Entry 9GE5 (electron microscopy, 3.35 A resolution); this record covers chains L and Q of the 18 polymer chains in the assembly.

Chain L:
Molecule: Hexasomal DNA strand 2
Sequence (113 nucleotides; each row starts with the number of its first residue; numbers below 1 keep their minus sign (DC-72 is residue -72)):
   -72 CGCTCAATTG GTCGTAGACA GCTCTAGCAC CGCTTAAACG CACGTACGCG CTGTCCCCCG
   -12 CGTTTTAACC GCCAAGGGGA TTACTCCCTA GTCTCCAGGC ACGTGTCAGA TAT

Chain Q:
Molecule: Histone H3.1
Source organism: Homo sapiens
UniProtKB: P68431 (H31_HUMAN); residues 42-135 here correspond to UniProt positions 43-136 (UniProt number = residue number + 1)
Chain sequence (94 residues; numbered 42 to 135; the number before each row is that of its first residue):
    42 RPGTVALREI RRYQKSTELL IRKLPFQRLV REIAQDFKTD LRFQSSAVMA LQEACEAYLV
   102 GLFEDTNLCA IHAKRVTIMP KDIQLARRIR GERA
Swiss-Prot annotation at these positions:
  - modified residue: Lys56 (N6,N6,N6-trimethyllysine), Ser57 (Phosphoserine), Lys64 (N6-(2-hydroxyisobutyryl)lysine), Lys79 (N6,N6,N6-trimethyllysine), Thr80 (Phosphothreonine), Ser86 (Phosphoserine), Thr107 (Phosphothreonine), Lys115 (N6-acetyllysine), Lys122 (N6-(2-hydroxyisobutyryl)lysine)

How chain L and chain Q interact:
Residue-residue contacts (14):
  DG-23(L) - Phe84(Q)  sugar contact
  DG-23(L) - Gln85(Q)  phosphate contact
  DG-23(L) - Ser86(Q)  hydrogen bond to the phosphate
  DC-22(L) - Arg72(Q)  salt bridge to the phosphate
  DC-22(L) - Arg83(Q)  phosphate contact
  DC-22(L) - Phe84(Q)  hydrogen bond to the phosphate
  DC-14(L) - Arg63(Q)  salt bridge to the phosphate
  DC-4(L) - Val117(Q)  phosphate contact
  DC-4(L) - Thr118(Q)  hydrogen bond to the phosphate
  DC-3(L) - Arg116(Q)  phosphate contact
  DC-3(L) - Val117(Q)  hydrogen bond to the phosphate
  DC-3(L) - Thr118(Q)  hydrogen bond to the phosphate
  DC-3(L) - Met120(Q)  phosphate contact
  DG-2(L) - Met120(Q)  phosphate contact

In short:
6 residues of chain L and 10 residues of chain Q are in contact, with 5 hydrogen bonds and 2 salt bridges.
Polar pairs include DG-23(L)-Ser86(Q), DC-22(L)-Phe84(Q) and DC-4(L)-Thr118(Q).
Here chain L is Hexasomal DNA strand 2 and chain Q is Histone H3.1 (Homo sapiens). Entry 9GE5 (CryoEM
structure of the human INO80-Hexasome complex) was determined by electron microscopy.
